5XKF - chains B and C of the 6 polymer chains in the assembly; structure by X-ray diffraction, 2.80 A resolution.

[Chain B]
Name: Tubulin beta chain
Source organism: Sus scrofa
UniProt: A0A287AGU7 (A0A287AGU7_PIG); residues 1-445 here = UniProt positions 1-445
Amino-acid sequence (445 residues; row label = number of the first residue in the row):
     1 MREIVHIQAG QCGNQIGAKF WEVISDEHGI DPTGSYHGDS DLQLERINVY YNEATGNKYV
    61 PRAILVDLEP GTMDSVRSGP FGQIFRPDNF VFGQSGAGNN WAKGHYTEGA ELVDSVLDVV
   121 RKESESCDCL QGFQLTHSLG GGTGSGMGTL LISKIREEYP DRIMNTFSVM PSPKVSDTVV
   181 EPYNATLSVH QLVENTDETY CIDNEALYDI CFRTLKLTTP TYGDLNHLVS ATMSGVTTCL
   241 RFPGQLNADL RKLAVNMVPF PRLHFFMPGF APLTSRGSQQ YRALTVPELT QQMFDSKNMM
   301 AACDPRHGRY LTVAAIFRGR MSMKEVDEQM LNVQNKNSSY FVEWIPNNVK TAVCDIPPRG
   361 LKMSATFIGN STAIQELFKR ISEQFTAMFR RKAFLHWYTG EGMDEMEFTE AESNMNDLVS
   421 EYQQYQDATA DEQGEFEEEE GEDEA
Unresolved in the structure: 1, 429-445
Bound ions: Mg2+: Gln-11 (together with GDP)
Small-molecule neighbours:
  - 88U (N-(4-methoxyphenyl)-N,2-dimethyl-quinazolin-4-amine): Val-236, Cys-239, Leu-240, Leu-246, Ala-248, Asp-249, Lys-252, Leu-253, Asn-256, Met-257, Thr-312, Val-313, Ala-314, Ala-315, Ile-316, Asn-348, Lys-350, Thr-351, Ala-352
  - GDP (guanosine-5'-diphosphate): Gly-10, Gln-11, Cys-12, Gln-15, Ile-16, Asp-67, Ala-97, Asn-99, Ser-138, Gly-140, Gly-141, Gly-142, Thr-143, Gly-144, Ser-145, Val-169, Pro-171, Val-175, Asp-177, Glu-181, Asn-204, Leu-207, Tyr-222, Leu-225, Asn-226

[Chain C]
Name: Tubulin alpha-1B chain
Source organism: Sus scrofa
UniProt: Q2XVP4 (TBA1B_PIG); numbering as in UniProt (aligned over 1-451)
Amino-acid sequence (451 residues; row label = number of the first residue in the row):
     1 MRECISIHVG QAGVQIGNAC WELYCLEHGI QPDGQMPSDK TIGGGDDSFN TFFSETGAGK
    61 HVPRAVFVDL EPTVIDEVRT GTYRQLFHPE QLITGKEDAA NNYARGHYTI GKEIIDLVLD
   121 RIRKLADQCT GLQGFLVFHS FGGGTGSGFT SLLMERLSVD YGKKSKLEFS IYPAPQVSTA
   181 VVEPYNSILT THTTLEHSDC AFMVDNEAIY DICRRNLDIE RPTYTNLNRL ISQIVSSITA
   241 SLRFDGALNV DLTEFQTNLV PYPRIHFPLA TYAPVISAEK AYHEQLSVAE ITNACFEPAN
   301 QMVKCDPRHG KYMACCLLYR GDVVPKDVNA AIATIKTKRS IQFVDWCPTG FKVGINYQPP
   361 TVVPGGDLAK VQRAVCMLSN TTAIAEAWAR LDHKFDLMYA KRAFVHWYVG EGMEEGEFSE
   421 AREDMAALEK DYEEVGVDSV EGEGEEEGEE Y
Unresolved in the structure: 441-451
Bound ions: Ca2+: Asp-39, Thr-41, Gly-44, Glu-55
Small-molecule neighbours:
  - 88U (N-(4-methoxyphenyl)-N,2-dimethyl-quinazolin-4-amine): Thr-179, Ala-180, Val-181
  - GTP (guanosine-5'-triphosphate): Gly-10, Gln-11, Ala-12, Gln-15, Ile-16, Asp-69, Asp-98, Ala-99, Ala-100, Asn-101, Ser-140, Gly-142, Gly-143, Gly-144, Thr-145, Gly-146, Ile-171, Pro-173, Val-177, Ser-178, Thr-179, Glu-183, Asn-206, Tyr-224, Leu-227, Asn-228, Ile-231
UniProt features mapped onto this chain:
  - motif: Met-1 to Cys-4 (MREC motif)
  - active site: Glu-254
  - binding site (GTP): Gly-10, Gln-11, Ala-12, Gln-15, Glu-71, Ala-99, Ser-140, Gly-143, Gly-144, Thr-145, Gly-146, Thr-179, Glu-183, Asn-206, Tyr-224, Asn-228, Leu-252
  - binding site (Mg(2+)): Glu-71
  - site: Tyr-451 (Involved in polymerization)
  - modified residue: Lys-40 (N6,N6,N6-trimethyllysine), Ser-48 (Phosphoserine), Ser-232 (Phosphoserine), Tyr-282 (3'-nitrotyrosine), Arg-339 (Omega-N-methylarginine), Ser-439 (Phosphoserine), Glu-443 (5-glutamyl polyglutamate), Glu-445 (5-glutamyl polyglutamate), Tyr-451 (3'-nitrotyrosine)
  - cross-link (Glycyl lysine isopeptide (Lys-Gly)): Lys-326 (interchain with G-Cter in ubiquitin), Lys-370 (interchain with G-Cter in ubiquitin)

[Chain B / chain C interface]
Pairs across the interface (40):
  Gln-94(B) with Met-1(C)
  Ser-95(B) with Arg-2(C)
  Asn-99(B) with Glu-254(C)
  Asp-177(B) with Glu-254(C); Lys-352(C), hydrogen bond (backbone-side chain)
  Thr-178(B) with Glu-254(C); Asn-258(C)
  Val-179(B) with Asn-258(C), hydrogen bond (backbone-side chain); Pro-348(C), hydrophobic
  Val-180(B) with Thr-257(C)
  Thr-219(B) with Lys-326(C); Asn-329(C)
  Ala-387(B) with Trp-346(C)
  Met-388(B) with Trp-346(C)
  Arg-390(B) with Asp-345(C), salt bridge; Ser-439(C)
  Arg-391(B) with Tyr-262(C), hydrogen bond (backbone-side chain); Asp-345(C), salt bridge; Trp-346(C); Glu-434(C), hydrogen bond (side chain-backbone); Val-435(C); Val-437(C), hydrogen bond (side chain-backbone); Asp-438(C); Ser-439(C), hydrogen bond
  Lys-392(B) with Tyr-262(C)
  Ala-393(B) with Pro-261(C); Tyr-262(C); Trp-346(C), hydrophobic
  Phe-394(B) with Thr-257(C); Asn-258(C); Val-260(C); Pro-261(C), hydrogen bond (backbone-backbone); Trp-346(C), hydrophobic
  His-396(B) with Val-260(C), hydrogen bond (side chain-backbone); Pro-261(C); Tyr-262(C); Pro-263(C)
  Trp-397(B) with Gln-256(C); Thr-257(C), hydrogen bond (side chain-backbone); Val-260(C)
Other interface residues (no listed pair), chain B (18 interface residues in all): Leu-395
Other interface residues (no listed pair), chain C (23 interface residues in all): Met-313, Cys-347

[Overview]
18 residues of chain B and 23 residues of chain C are in contact, with 9 hydrogen bonds and 2 salt bridges.
Polar contacts include Arg-390(B)/Asp-345(C), Arg-391(B)/Asp-345(C) and Asp-177(B)/Lys-352(C). Chain B binds
GDP and compound 88U. Ligands of chain C: GTP and compound 88U.
Chain B is Tubulin beta chain and chain C is Tubulin alpha-1B chain, both from Sus scrofa; the structure,
Crystal structure of T2R-TTL-MPC6827 complex, was determined by X-ray diffraction.
